PDB entry 7TCG | electron microscopy, 3.80 A resolution | chains B and C of the 3 polymer chains in the assembly

[Chain B (and C)]
Molecule: Bacitracin export ATP-binding protein BceA
Source organism: Bacillus subtilis subsp. subtilis str. 168
Notes: chain C of this document is another copy of the same molecule, construct and numbering; everything in this record applies to it too
UniProt: O34697 (BCEA_BACSU); residues 2-253 here = UniProt positions 2-253
Amino-acid sequence (261 residues; numbered -7 to 253; the number before each row is that of its first residue; numbers below 1 keep their minus sign (Met-7 is residue -7)):
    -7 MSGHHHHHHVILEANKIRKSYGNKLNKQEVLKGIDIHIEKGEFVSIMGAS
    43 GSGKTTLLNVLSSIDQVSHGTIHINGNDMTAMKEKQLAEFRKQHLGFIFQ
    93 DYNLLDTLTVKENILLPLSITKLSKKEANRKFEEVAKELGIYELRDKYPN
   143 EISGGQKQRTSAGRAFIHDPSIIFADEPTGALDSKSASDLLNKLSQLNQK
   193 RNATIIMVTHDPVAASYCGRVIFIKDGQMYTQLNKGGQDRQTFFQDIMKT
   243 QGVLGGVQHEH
Disordered / not traced: -7 to 2, 247-253
Construct notes: expression tag (-7 to 1)

[How chain B and chain C interact]
Pairs across the interface (5):
  Gln92(B) - Ser176(C)  hydrogen bond
  Ala173(B) - Val205(C)  hydrophobic
  Leu174(B) - Gln237(C)
  Asp175(B) - Gln237(C)
  Ser176(B) - Gln237(C)
Other interface residues (no listed pair), chain B (6 interface residues in all): Asp93
Other interface residues (no listed pair), chain C (5 interface residues in all): Asp175, Phe236

[Summary]
The interface between chain B and chain C involves 6 residues on one side and 5 on the other; the contacts
include 1 hydrogen bond. The hydrogen-bonded pair is Gln92(B)-Ser176(C).
Chain B and chain C are both Bacitracin export ATP-binding protein BceA (Bacillus subtilis subsp. subtilis
str. 168); the structure, BceAB nucleotide-free conformation, was determined by electron microscopy, deposited
together with 7TCH.
